Entry 8R5O (electron microscopy, 2.49 A resolution); this record covers chains D and E of the 20 polymer chains in the assembly.

== Chain D ==
Name: DNA-directed RNA polymerase subunit beta'
From: Sinapis alba
Notes: EC 2.7.7.6
Reference sequence: A0A6C0M5W0 (A0A6C0M5W0_SINAL); residues 1-680 here = UniProt positions 1-680
Chain sequence (680 residues; numbered 1 to 680; the number before each row is that of its first residue):
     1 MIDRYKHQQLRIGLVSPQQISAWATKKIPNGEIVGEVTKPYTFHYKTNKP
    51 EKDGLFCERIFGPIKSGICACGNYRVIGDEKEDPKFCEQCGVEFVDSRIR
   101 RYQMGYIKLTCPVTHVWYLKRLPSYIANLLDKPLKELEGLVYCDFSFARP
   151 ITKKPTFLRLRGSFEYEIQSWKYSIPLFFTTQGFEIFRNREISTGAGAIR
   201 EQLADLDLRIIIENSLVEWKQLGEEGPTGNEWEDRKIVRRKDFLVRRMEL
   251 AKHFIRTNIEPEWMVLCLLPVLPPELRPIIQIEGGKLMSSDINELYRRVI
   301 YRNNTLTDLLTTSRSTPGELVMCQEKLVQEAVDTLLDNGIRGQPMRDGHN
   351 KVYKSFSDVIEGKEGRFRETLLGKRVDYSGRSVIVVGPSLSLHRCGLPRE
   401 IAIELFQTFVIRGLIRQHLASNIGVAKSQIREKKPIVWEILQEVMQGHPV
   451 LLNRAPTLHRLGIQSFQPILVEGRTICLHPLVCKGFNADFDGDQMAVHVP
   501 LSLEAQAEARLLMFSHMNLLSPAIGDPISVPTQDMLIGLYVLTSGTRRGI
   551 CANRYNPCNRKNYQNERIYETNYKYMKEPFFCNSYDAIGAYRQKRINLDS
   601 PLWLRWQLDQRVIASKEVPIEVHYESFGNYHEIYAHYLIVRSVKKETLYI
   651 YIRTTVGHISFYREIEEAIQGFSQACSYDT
Unresolved in the structure: 26-34, 65-97, 226-233, 279-290, 311-320, 362-382, 454-460, 483-494, 559-577, 677-680

== Chain E ==
Name: DNA-directed RNA polymerase subunit beta''
From: Sinapis alba
Reference sequence: A0A6C0M829 (A0A6C0M829_SINAL); residues 1-1373 here = UniProt positions 1-1373
Chain sequence (1373 residues; each row starts with the number of its first residue):
     1 MAERANLVFHNKVIDGTAIKRLISRLIDHFGMAYTSHILDQVKTLGFQQA
    51 TATSISLGIDDLLTIPSKGWLVQDAEQQSLILEKHHHYGNVHAVEKLRQS
   101 IEIWYATSEYLRQEMNPNFRMTDPFNPVHMMSFSGARGNASQVHQLVGMR
   151 GLMSDPQGQMIDLPIQSNLREGLSLTEYIISCYGARKGVVDTAVRTSDAG
   201 YLTRRLVEVVQHIVVRRTDCGTIRGISVSPRNKSRMMSERIFIQTLIGRV
   251 LADDIYIGSRCVAFRNQDLGIGLVNRFITFGTQSISIRTPFTCRSTSWIC
   301 RLCYGRSPTHGDLVELGEAVGIIAGQSIGEPGTQLTLRTFHTGGVFTGGT
   351 AEHVRAPYNGKIKFNEDLVHPTRTRHGHPAFLCYIDLSVIIESEDIIHSV
   401 TIPPKSFLLVQNDQYVESEQVIAEIREGTYTFHFKERVRKYIYSDSEGEM
   451 HWSTDVSHAPEFTYSNVHLLPKTSHLWILSGGSCGSSLILFSIHKDQDQM
   501 NIPFLSVERKSISSLSVNNDQVSQKFFSSDFSDKKKSGIPNYSELNGIVG
   551 TSHYNFIYSAIFHENSDLLAKRRRNRFLIPFQSIQEQEQEKEFIPHSGIS
   601 VEIPINGIFRRNSIFAFFDDPRYRRKSSGILKYGTLKADSIIQKEDMIEY
   651 RGVQKFKTKYEMKVDRFFFIPEEVHILPESSAIMVENYSIIGVDTRITLN
   701 IRSQVGGLIRVERKKKRIELKIFSGDIHFPDKTDKISRHSGILIPPGRGK
   751 TNSKESKNLKNWIYVQRITPTKKKFFVLVRPVATYEIADSINLATLFPKD
   801 LFREKDNIQLRVFNYILYGNGKPTRGISDTSIQLVRTCLVLNWDQDNKNS
   851 SLEEVRAFFVEVNTKGLIRDFIRIGLVKSHISYIRKRNNPPDSGLISADS
   901 MNPFYSISPKAGILHQSLRQNHGTIRMFLNRNKESQSLLILSSSNCFRIG
   951 PFNHVKYHNVINQSIKKKPLITIKNSSGPLGTAIQISNFYSFLPLLTYNQ
  1001 ISVIKYLQLDNFKYIFQVIHSYLIDENGRIFNLDPYSNLVLNPFKLNWYF
  1051 LHQNYNNNYCEETSTIISLGQFFCENVCIAKKEPYLKSGQVLIVQRDSVV
  1101 IRSAKPYLATPGAKVHGHYREILYEGDTLVTFIYEKSRSGDITQGLPKVE
  1151 QVLEVRSIDSISLNLEKRIKGWNRCITRILGIPWGFLIGAELTIVQSRIS
  1201 LVNKIQKVYRSQGVQIHNRHIEIIVRQITSKVLVSEEGMSNVFLPGELIG
  1251 LLRAERTGRALEEAICYRAVLLGITRASLNTQSFISEASFQETARVLAKA
  1301 ALRGRIDWLKGLKENVVLGGVIPAGTGFNKGLVHCSRQHTNILLEKKTKN
  1351 LSLLEGDMRDILFYHREFCDSSI
Unresolved in the structure: 1-4, 230-241, 333-350, 427-435, 483-488, 505-565, 581-598, 618-794, 812-838, 844-854, 877-884, 891-900, 906-921, 929-936, 951-971, 1057-1064, 1136-1144, 1156-1161, 1332-1359, 1370-1373
Metal / ion sites: Zn2+: Cys220, Cys293, Cys300, Cys303

== How chain D and chain E interact ==
Residue-residue contacts - 156 pairs, chain D then chain E:
  Met1(D) - Asn1329(E)
  Asp3(D) - Arg217(E)  salt bridge
  Asp3(D) - Asn1329(E)
  Arg4(D) - Asn1329(E)  hydrogen bond (backbone-side chain)
  Arg4(D) - Lys1330(E)
  Tyr5(D) - Lys1330(E)
  Lys6(D) - Lys1310(E)
  Lys6(D) - Lys1330(E)
  Gln8(D) - Trp1308(E)
  Gln8(D) - Leu1309(E)
  Gln8(D) - Asn1315(E)  hydrogen bond
  Gln9(D) - Ile1306(E)
  Gln9(D) - Asp1307(E)
  Gln9(D) - Trp1308(E)
  Leu10(D) - Phe1284(E)  hydrophobic
  Leu10(D) - Ile1285(E)  hydrophobic
  Leu10(D) - Ile1306(E)
  Leu10(D) - Asp1307(E)  hydrogen bond (backbone-backbone)
  Leu10(D) - Leu1309(E)  hydrophobic
  Leu10(D) - Leu1318(E)  hydrophobic
  Arg11(D) - Arg1305(E)
  Arg11(D) - Ile1306(E)
  Ile12(D) - Phe1284(E)  hydrophobic
  Ile12(D) - Leu1297(E)  hydrophobic
  Ile12(D) - Ala1300(E)  hydrophobic
  Ile12(D) - Ala1301(E)
  Ile12(D) - Gly1304(E)
  Ile12(D) - Arg1305(E)  hydrogen bond (backbone-backbone)
  Gly13(D) - Ala1301(E)
  Leu14(D) - Ala1301(E)  hydrogen bond (backbone-backbone)
  Leu14(D) - Leu1302(E)  hydrophobic
  Trp117(D) - Ala1294(E)  hydrophobic
  Trp117(D) - Ala1298(E)  hydrophobic
  Tyr118(D) - Ala1298(E)  hydrogen bond (side chain-backbone)
  Tyr118(D) - Ala1301(E)
  Tyr118(D) - Leu1302(E)  hydrophobic
  Arg121(D) - Ala1294(E)
  Tyr125(D) - Lys1299(E)
  Tyr125(D) - Leu1302(E)  hydrophobic
  Trp219(D) - Glu1236(E)
  Trp219(D) - Met1239(E)  hydrophobic
  Val245(D) - Leu1244(E)  hydrophobic
  Val245(D) - Pro1245(E)  hydrophobic
  Met248(D) - Met1239(E)  hydrophobic
  Glu249(D) - Leu1244(E)
  Glu249(D) - Arg1303(E)  salt bridge
  Leu250(D) - Leu1302(E)  hydrophobic
  His253(D) - Arg1303(E)
  Phe254(D) - Leu1302(E)  hydrophobic
  Thr257(D) - Arg1303(E)
  Ile259(D) - Leu1302(E)
  Met264(D) - Leu1302(E)  hydrophobic
  Glu361(D) - Thr1293(E)  hydrogen bond (side chain-backbone)
  Glu361(D) - Ala1294(E)  hydrogen bond (side chain-backbone)
  Pro388(D) - Lys43(E)  hydrogen bond (backbone-side chain)
  Leu390(D) - Lys43(E)  hydrogen bond (backbone-side chain)
  Leu392(D) - Ser36(E)
  Leu392(D) - Asp40(E)
  Pro480(D) - Phe47(E)  hydrophobic
  Glu508(D) - Thr1326(E)  hydrogen bond
  His516(D) - Met32(E)
  His516(D) - Ser36(E)
  Met517(D) - Met32(E)
  Leu519(D) - Met32(E)
  Leu519(D) - Ser36(E)
  Leu520(D) - Ile27(E)  hydrophobic
  Leu520(D) - Met32(E)  hydrophobic
  Leu520(D) - Pro308(E)
  Leu520(D) - Thr309(E)
  Ser521(D) - Thr309(E)
  Pro522(D) - Pro308(E)
  Pro522(D) - Thr309(E)
  Pro522(D) - Ile323(E)  hydrophobic
  Pro522(D) - His1220(E)  hydrogen bond (backbone-side chain)
  Ala523(D) - Ser327(E)
  Ala523(D) - His1217(E)  hydrogen bond (backbone-backbone)
  Ala523(D) - His1220(E)  hydrogen bond (backbone-side chain)
  Ile524(D) - Gln244(E)
  Ile524(D) - Gln1215(E)
  Ile524(D) - Ile1216(E)
  Ile524(D) - His1217(E)
  Asp526(D) - Lys20(E)
  Pro527(D) - Lys20(E)  hydrogen bond (backbone-side chain)
  Ser529(D) - Leu39(E)
  Val530(D) - Ile19(E)  hydrophobic
  Val530(D) - Lys20(E)
  Gln533(D) - Ala136(E)  hydrogen bond (backbone-backbone)
  Gln533(D) - Arg137(E)  hydrogen bond
  Asp534(D) - Gly46(E)
  Asp534(D) - Phe47(E)
  Asp534(D) - Ala50(E)
  Met535(D) - Lys43(E)
  Met535(D) - Gly46(E)
  Met535(D) - Phe47(E)  hydrophobic
  Leu536(D) - Gly16(E)
  Leu536(D) - Ile19(E)  hydrophobic
  Leu536(D) - Ser134(E)
  Leu536(D) - Gly135(E)
  Leu536(D) - Ala136(E)
  Ile537(D) - Ala50(E)  hydrophobic
  Ile537(D) - Ile55(E)  hydrophobic
  Ile537(D) - Ser134(E)
  Ile537(D) - Ala136(E)  hydrophobic
  Gly538(D) - Gly46(E)
  Gly538(D) - Gln49(E)
  Gly538(D) - Ala50(E)
  Leu539(D) - Val42(E)  hydrophobic
  Leu539(D) - Gly46(E)
  Tyr540(D) - Val13(E)  hydrophobic
  Tyr540(D) - Ile14(E)
  Tyr540(D) - Arg120(E)
  Tyr540(D) - Phe133(E)
  Tyr540(D) - Ser134(E)
  Val541(D) - Thr53(E)
  Leu542(D) - Leu45(E)  hydrophobic
  Leu542(D) - Gln49(E)
  Thr543(D) - Lys12(E)
  Thr543(D) - Val13(E)
  Thr543(D) - Ile14(E)  hydrogen bond (side chain-backbone)
  Ser544(D) - Phe125(E)
  Arg547(D) - Phe125(E)
  Leu598(D) - Gln49(E)
  Arg611(D) - Ala5(E)  hydrogen bond (side chain-backbone)
  Arg611(D) - Asn6(E)
  Arg611(D) - Leu7(E)  hydrogen bond (side chain-backbone)
  Arg611(D) - Val8(E)
  Arg611(D) - Phe9(E)  hydrogen bond (backbone-backbone)
  Val612(D) - Phe9(E)
  Ile613(D) - Val8(E)  hydrophobic
  Ile613(D) - Phe9(E)  hydrogen bond (backbone-backbone)
  Ile613(D) - Lys12(E)
  Arg653(D) - Asn11(E)  hydrogen bond (backbone-side chain)
  Thr654(D) - Phe9(E)
  Thr654(D) - Asn11(E)  hydrogen bond
  His658(D) - Asn11(E)  hydrogen bond
  His658(D) - Lys12(E)  hydrogen bond (side chain-backbone)
  Phe661(D) - Leu22(E)  hydrophobic
  Tyr662(D) - Leu7(E)  hydrogen bond (side chain-backbone)
  Tyr662(D) - Val8(E)
  Tyr662(D) - Phe9(E)  hydrophobic
  Glu664(D) - Gln41(E)
  Glu664(D) - Leu45(E)
  Ile665(D) - Leu7(E)  hydrophobic
  Ile665(D) - Leu22(E)  hydrophobic
  Glu666(D) - Leu7(E)
  Ala668(D) - His37(E)
  Ala668(D) - Gln41(E)
  Ile669(D) - Leu7(E)  hydrophobic
  Ile669(D) - Phe30(E)  hydrophobic
  Ile669(D) - Tyr34(E)
  Ile669(D) - Ile38(E)  hydrophobic
  Gln670(D) - Ala5(E)
  Phe672(D) - Ala33(E)
  Phe672(D) - Tyr34(E)  hydrophobic
  Phe672(D) - His37(E)
  Ser673(D) - Tyr34(E)  hydrogen bond
Also at the interface, not in a pair above, chain D (89 interface residues in all): His7, Leu216, Lys252, Ile360, Ser391, Leu512, Asn518, Gly525, Pro531, Gly545, Tyr591, Trp606, His636, Ile652, Ser660
Also at the interface, not in a pair above, chain E (86 interface residues in all): His10, Asp15, Ile23, Ser24, Thr35, Met130, Glu1237, Asn1241, Glu1292

== Overview ==
The interface between chain D and chain E involves 89 residues on one side and 86 on the other, with 28
hydrogen bonds and 2 salt bridges. Among the polar pairs are Asp3(D)-Arg217(E), Glu249(D)-Arg1303(E) and
Arg4(D)-Asn1329(E). Cys220(E), Cys293(E), Cys300(E) and Cys303(E) form the Zn2+ site.
Chain D is DNA-directed RNA polymerase subunit beta' and chain E is DNA-directed RNA polymerase subunit
beta'', both from Sinapis alba; the structure, Plastid-encoded RNA polymerase, was determined by electron
microscopy, deposited together with 8R6S, 8RDJ and 8RAS.
